9FX9 - chains A and B of the 3 polymer chains in the assembly; structure by electron microscopy, 1.96 A resolution.

# Chain A
Protein: Capsid protein VP1
From: Human rhinovirus 89 ATCC VR-1199
UniProtKB: P07210 (POLG_HRV8A); residues 64-274 here correspond to UniProt positions 635-845 (UniProt number = residue number + 571)
Chain sequence (211 residues; each row starts with the number of its first residue):
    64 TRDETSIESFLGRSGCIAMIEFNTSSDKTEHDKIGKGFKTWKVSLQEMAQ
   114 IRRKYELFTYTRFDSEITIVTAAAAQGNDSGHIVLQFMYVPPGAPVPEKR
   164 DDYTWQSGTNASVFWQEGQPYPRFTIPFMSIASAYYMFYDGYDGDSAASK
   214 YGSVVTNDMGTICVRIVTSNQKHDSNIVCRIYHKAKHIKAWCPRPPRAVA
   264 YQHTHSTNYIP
Not modelled in the structure: 89-97, 139-143, 234-236
What the authors report for this chain:
  - conformationally variable residues (side-chain flip): M222

# Chain B
Protein: Capsid protein VP2
From: Human rhinovirus 89 ATCC VR-1199
UniProtKB: P07210 (POLG_HRV8A); residues 14-259 here correspond to UniProt positions 83-328 (UniProt number = residue number + 69)
Chain sequence (246 residues; row label = number of the first residue in the row):
    14 IQITRGDSTITSQDTANAVVAYGVWPSYLTPDDATAIDKPTQPDTSSNRF
    64 YTLDSRSWTSASSGWWWKLPDALKNMGIFGENMFYHFLGRSGYTIHVQCN
   114 SSKFHQGLLIVAAIPEHQLASATSGNVSVGYNHTHPGEQGREVVPSRTSS
   164 DNKRPSDDSWLNFDGTLLGNLPIYPHQYINLRTNNSATLILPYVNAVPMD
   214 SMLRHNNWSLVIIPICPLQVQPGGTQSIPITVSISPMFSEFSGPRS
Not modelled in the structure: 46-54, 158-164

# How chain A and chain B interact
Contacting residue pairs (77; chain A residue first):
  T122(A) - E129(B)
  Y123(A) - E129(B)  hydrogen bond
  Y123(A) - V207(B)  hydrogen bond (side chain-backbone)
  Y123(A) - N208(B)
  Y123(A) - A209(B)  hydrophobic
  A195(A) - A209(B)
  A195(A) - V210(B)  hydrophobic
  S196(A) - A209(B)  hydrogen bond (backbone-backbone)
  A197(A) - A209(B)
  Y199(A) - E129(B)
  Y199(A) - N208(B)  hydrogen bond
  Y199(A) - A209(B)
  Y199(A) - V210(B)
  F201(A) - E129(B)
  F201(A) - Q131(B)
  Y202(A) - E129(B)
  Y202(A) - Q131(B)  hydrogen bond (backbone-side chain)
  Y202(A) - H218(B)
  D203(A) - K81(B)  salt bridge
  D203(A) - E129(B)  hydrogen bond (backbone-side chain)
  D203(A) - H130(B)
  D203(A) - H218(B)
  D203(A) - N219(B)  hydrogen bond (backbone-backbone)
  D203(A) - S222(B)
  G204(A) - R217(B)
  G204(A) - H218(B)
  Y205(A) - V142(B)  hydrogen bond (side chain-backbone)
  Y205(A) - G143(B)  hydrogen bond (side chain-backbone)
  Y205(A) - Y144(B)  hydrogen bond (side chain-backbone)
  Y205(A) - T147(B)  hydrogen bond
  Y205(A) - R217(B)  hydrogen bond (backbone-backbone)
  A210(A) - K166(B)  hydrogen bond (backbone-side chain)
  Y214(A) - H130(B)
  Y214(A) - Q131(B)
  Y214(A) - L132(B)  hydrogen bond (side chain-backbone)
  Y214(A) - T147(B)
  G215(A) - Q131(B)
  S216(A) - Q131(B)  hydrogen bond (backbone-side chain)
  C255(A) - Y35(B)  hydrophobic
  C255(A) - V207(B)  hydrophobic
  P256(A) - I186(B)
  P256(A) - Y187(B)
  R257(A) - P128(B)  hydrogen bond (side chain-backbone)
  R257(A) - E129(B)  hydrogen bond (side chain-backbone)
  R257(A) - I186(B)
  R257(A) - Y187(B)  hydrogen bond
  P258(A) - T179(B)
  P258(A) - N183(B)
  P258(A) - I186(B)
  P258(A) - Y187(B)
  P259(A) - T179(B)
  R260(A) - D177(B)  hydrogen bond (side chain-backbone)
  R260(A) - G178(B)
  A261(A) - G178(B)  hydrogen bond (backbone-backbone)
  A261(A) - L180(B)  hydrophobic
  V262(A) - G178(B)
  H266(A) - S137(B)  hydrogen bond (side chain-backbone)
  H266(A) - G138(B)
  H266(A) - N139(B)  hydrogen bond (side chain-backbone)
  H268(A) - Q131(B)  hydrogen bond (backbone-side chain)
  T270(A) - Q131(B)  hydrogen bond (side chain-backbone)
  T270(A) - L132(B)  hydrogen bond (side chain-backbone)
  T270(A) - A133(B)  hydrogen bond (side chain-backbone)
  T270(A) - D177(B)
  N271(A) - A133(B)
  N271(A) - S134(B)  hydrogen bond (side chain-backbone)
  N271(A) - G138(B)  hydrogen bond (side chain-backbone)
  N271(A) - V140(B)  hydrogen bond (side chain-backbone)
  Y272(A) - A133(B)  hydrophobic
  Y272(A) - S169(B)  hydrogen bond
  Y272(A) - D171(B)  hydrogen bond
  Y272(A) - L174(B)  hydrophobic
  Y272(A) - G178(B)
  I273(A) - A135(B)
  I273(A) - T136(B)
  I273(A) - S137(B)
  P274(A) - S137(B)
Interface residues without a listed pair, chain A (34 interface residues in all): G207, D208, S212, S269
Interface residues without a listed pair, chain B (44 interface residues in all): I127, S141, H148, N175, L184, D213

# In short
Chain A and chain B form an interface of 34 and 44 residues respectively, with 31 hydrogen bonds and 1 salt
bridge. Polar pairs include D203(A)-K81(B), Y123(A)-E129(B) and Y123(A)-V207(B). The paper reports
conformational variability at M222(A).
Here chain A is Capsid protein VP1 and chain B is Capsid protein VP2, both from Human rhinovirus 89 ATCC
VR-1199. Entry 9FX9 (CryoEM structure of RV-A89) was determined by electron microscopy, deposited together
with 9FX1.
